Entry 2MFC (solution NMR); this record covers chains A and C of the 4 polymer chains in the assembly.

Chain A (and C):
Molecule: Carbon storage regulator homolog
Organism: Pseudomonas fluorescens
Notes: chain C of this document is another copy of the same molecule, construct and numbering; everything in this record applies to it too
UniProt: Q5MXB2 (Q5MXB2_PSEFL); residue numbers follow UniProt; this construct covers 1-59
Sequence (70 residues; each row starts with the number of its first residue):
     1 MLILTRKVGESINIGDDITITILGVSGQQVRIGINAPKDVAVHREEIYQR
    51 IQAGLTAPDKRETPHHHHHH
Disordered / not traced: 60-70
Construct notes: expression tag (60-70)
Reported in the primary citation:
  - binding site for SL1(RsmZ) RNA: Gln-29, Arg-31, Arg-44, Glu-46, Ile-47
  - binding site for SL1(RsmZ) RNA: Arg-6

Interface between chain A and chain C:
Residue-residue contacts - 74 pairs, chain A then chain C:
  Met-1(A) / Gly-33(C)
  Met-1(A) / Ile-34(C)
  Leu-2(A) / Ile-32(C)
  Leu-2(A) / Gly-33(C)
  Leu-2(A) / Ile-34(C)
  Ile-3(A) / Leu-23(C)
  Ile-3(A) / Ile-32(C)
  Leu-4(A) / Val-30(C)
  Leu-4(A) / Arg-31(C)
  Leu-4(A) / Ile-32(C)
  Leu-4(A) / Arg-44(C)
  Thr-5(A) / Val-30(C)
  Arg-6(A) / Gln-28(C)
  Arg-6(A) / Gln-29(C)
  Arg-6(A) / Val-30(C)
  Arg-6(A) / Arg-44(C)
  Arg-6(A) / Glu-46(C)
  Lys-7(A) / Gln-28(C)
  Lys-7(A) / Gln-29(C)
  Val-8(A) / Gln-28(C)
  Ser-11(A) / Glu-45(C)
  Ile-12(A) / His-43(C)
  Ile-12(A) / Glu-45(C)
  Asn-13(A) / Val-42(C)
  Asn-13(A) / His-43(C)
  Asn-13(A) / Glu-45(C)
  Asn-13(A) / Tyr-48(C)
  Ile-14(A) / Ile-14(C)
  Ile-14(A) / Ile-20(C)
  Ile-14(A) / Ala-41(C)
  Gly-15(A) / Ala-41(C)
  Asp-16(A) / Tyr-48(C)
  Asp-16(A) / Gln-52(C)
  Ile-20(A) / Ile-14(C)
  Ile-22(A) / Val-30(C)
  Leu-23(A) / Ile-3(C)
  Val-25(A) / Gln-28(C)
  Val-25(A) / Val-30(C)
  Gln-28(A) / Arg-6(C)
  Gln-28(A) / Lys-7(C)
  Gln-28(A) / Val-8(C)
  Gln-28(A) / Val-25(C)
  Gln-29(A) / Thr-5(C)
  Gln-29(A) / Arg-6(C)
  Gln-29(A) / Lys-7(C)
  Val-30(A) / Leu-4(C)
  Val-30(A) / Thr-5(C)
  Val-30(A) / Arg-6(C)
  Val-30(A) / Ile-22(C)
  Val-30(A) / Val-25(C)
  Arg-31(A) / Leu-4(C)
  Ile-32(A) / Leu-2(C)
  Ile-32(A) / Ile-3(C)
  Ile-32(A) / Leu-4(C)
  Gly-33(A) / Met-1(C)
  Gly-33(A) / Leu-2(C)
  Ile-34(A) / Met-1(C)
  Ile-34(A) / Leu-2(C)
  Ala-41(A) / Ile-14(C)
  Ala-41(A) / Gly-15(C)
  Val-42(A) / Asn-13(C)
  His-43(A) / Ile-12(C)
  His-43(A) / Asn-13(C)
  Arg-44(A) / Leu-4(C)
  Arg-44(A) / Arg-6(C)
  Arg-44(A) / Ile-12(C)
  Glu-45(A) / Ser-11(C)
  Glu-45(A) / Ile-12(C)
  Glu-45(A) / Asn-13(C)
  Glu-46(A) / Arg-6(C)
  Tyr-48(A) / Asn-13(C)
  Tyr-48(A) / Gly-15(C)
  Tyr-48(A) / Asp-16(C)
  Gln-52(A) / Asp-16(C)
Other interface residues (no listed pair), chain A (35 interface residues in all): Ile-18, Asn-35
Other interface residues (no listed pair), chain C (34 interface residues in all): Ile-18

In short:
35 residues of chain A and 34 residues of chain C are in contact. From the paper: a binding site for SL1(RsmZ)
RNA at Gln-29(A), Arg-31(A) and Arg-44(A) among others.
Chain A and chain C are both Carbon storage regulator homolog (Pseudomonas fluorescens); the structure,
Csr/Rsm protein-RNA recognition - A molecular affinity ruler: RsmZ(SL1)/RsmE(dimer) 2:1 complex, was
determined by solution NMR, deposited together with 2MFE, 2MFF, 2MFG and 2MFH.
